8ZD1 - chains B and S of the 5 polymer chains in the assembly; structure by electron microscopy, 2.60 A resolution.

Chain B:
Molecule: Guanine nucleotide-binding protein G(I)/G(S)/G(T) subunit beta-1
From: Homo sapiens
UniProtKB: P62873 (GBB1_HUMAN); numbering as in UniProt (aligned over 3-340)
Sequence (338 residues; row label = number of the first residue in the row):
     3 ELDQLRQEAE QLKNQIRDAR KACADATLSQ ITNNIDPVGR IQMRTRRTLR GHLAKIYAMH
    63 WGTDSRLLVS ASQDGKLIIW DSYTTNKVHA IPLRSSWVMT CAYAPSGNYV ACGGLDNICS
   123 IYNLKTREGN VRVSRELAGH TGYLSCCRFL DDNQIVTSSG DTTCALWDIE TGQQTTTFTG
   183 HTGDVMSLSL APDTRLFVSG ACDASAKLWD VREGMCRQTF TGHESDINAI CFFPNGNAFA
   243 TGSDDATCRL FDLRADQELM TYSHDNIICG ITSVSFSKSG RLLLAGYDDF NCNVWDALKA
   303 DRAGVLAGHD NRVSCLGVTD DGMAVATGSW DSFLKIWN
UniProt features mapped onto this chain:
  - modified residue: His266 (Phosphohistidine)
  - natural variant: Leu30 (L30F: In MRD42; uncertain significance), Arg52 (R52G: In MRD42), Gly64 (G64V: In MRD42), Asp76 (D76E: In MRD42; D76G: In MRD42), Gly77 (G77S: In MRD42), Lys78 (K78R: In MRD42), Ile80 (I80N: In MRD42; I80T: In MRD42), His91 (H91R: In MRD42; uncertain significance), Ala92 (A92T: In MRD42), Pro94 (P94S: In MRD42), Leu95 (L95P: In MRD42), Arg96 (R96L: In MRD42), 5 further natural variant entries in UniProt

Chain S:
Molecule: scFv16
From: synthetic construct
Notes: antibody fragment or engineered binder
Sequence (250 residues; row label = number of the first residue in the row; numbers below 1 keep their minus sign (Asp-1 is residue -1)):
    -1 DPDVQLVESG GGLVQPGGSR KLSCSASGFA FSSFGMHWVR QAPEKGLEWV AYISSGSGTI
    59 YYADTVKGRF TISRDDPKNT LFLQMTSLRS EDTAMYYCVR SIYYYGSSPF DFWGQGTTLT
   119 VSSGGGGSGG GGSGGGGSDI VMTQATSSVP VTPGESVSIS CRSSKSLLHS NGNTYLYWFL
   179 QRPGQSPQLL IYRMSNLASG VPDRFSGSGS GTAFTLTISR LEAEDVGVYY CMQHLEYPLT
   239 FGAGTKLELK
Unresolved in the structure: -1 to 1, 122-135, 247-248
Cystine bridges: Cys22-Cys96

How chain B and chain S interact:
Pairs across the interface - 7 pairs, chain B then chain S:
  Arg68(B) - Tyr103(S)
  Val90(B) - Tyr102(S)  hydrophobic
  Arg129(B) - Val2(S)
  Arg129(B) - Arg98(S)  hydrogen bond (backbone-side chain)
  Glu130(B) - Gly26(S)
  Glu130(B) - Phe27(S)
  Gly131(B) - Phe32(S)
Other interface residues (no listed pair), chain B (10 interface residues in all): Asp66, Leu69, Asp83, His91, Asn132
Other interface residues (no listed pair), chain S (9 interface residues in all): Ala28, Ile100

Summary:
The interface between chain B and chain S involves 10 residues on one side and 9 on the other, with 1 hydrogen
bond. Its one hydrogen-bonded contact is Arg129(B)-Arg98(S).
Chain B is Guanine nucleotide-binding protein G(I)/G(S)/G(T) subunit beta-1 (Homo sapiens) and chain S is
scFv16 (synthetic construct); the structure, Cryo-EM structure of the xGPR4-Gs complex in pH6.2, was
determined by electron microscopy (same publication as 8ZF6, 8ZF9, 8ZFA, 8ZFC and 9JVG).
